PDB entry 4KKP | X-ray diffraction, 2.50 A resolution | chains A and B

[Chain A (and B)]
Name: RbmA protein
Organism: Vibrio cholerae
Notes: chain B of this document is another copy of the same molecule, construct and numbering; everything in this record applies to it too
UniProtKB: C3NSJ9 (C3NSJ9_VIBCJ); numbering as in UniProt (aligned over 31-271)
Sequence (241 residues; numbered 31 to 271; the number before each row is that of its first residue):
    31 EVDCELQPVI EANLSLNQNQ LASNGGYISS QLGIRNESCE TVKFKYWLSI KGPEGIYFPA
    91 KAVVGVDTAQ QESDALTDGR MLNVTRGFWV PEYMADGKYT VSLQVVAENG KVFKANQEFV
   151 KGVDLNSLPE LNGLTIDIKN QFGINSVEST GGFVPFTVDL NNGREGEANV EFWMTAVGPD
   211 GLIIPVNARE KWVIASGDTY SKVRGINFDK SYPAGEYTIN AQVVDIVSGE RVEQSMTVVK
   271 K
Disordered / not traced: 31-38 (chain B: 31-37)
Modified residues: Mse111, Mse124, Mse204, Mse266 (selenomethionine; parent Met)

[Chain A / chain B interface]
Contacting residue pairs (137):
  Lys75(A) - Asp239(B)
  Lys75(A) - Tyr242(B)
  Trp77(A) - Ile213(B)  hydrogen bond (side chain-backbone)
  Trp77(A) - Ile214(B)  hydrophobic
  Trp77(A) - Pro215(B)
  Trp77(A) - Tyr242(B)
  Ser79(A) - Ile213(B)  hydrogen bond (side chain-backbone)
  Ser79(A) - Pro215(B)
  Glu84(A) - Glu84(B)
  Glu84(A) - Gly85(B)
  Glu84(A) - Arg261(B)  hydrogen bond (backbone-side chain)
  Glu84(A) - Glu263(B)
  Gly85(A) - Glu84(B)
  Gly85(A) - Gly85(B)
  Gly85(A) - Gln252(B)  hydrogen bond (backbone-side chain)
  Gly85(A) - Glu263(B)
  Ile86(A) - Arg261(B)
  Tyr87(A) - Trp203(B)  hydrogen bond (backbone-side chain)
  Tyr87(A) - Thr205(B)
  Tyr87(A) - Val207(B)  hydrophobic
  Tyr87(A) - Ile213(B)  hydrophobic
  Tyr87(A) - Gln252(B)
  Phe88(A) - Trp203(B)
  Phe88(A) - Thr205(B)
  Phe88(A) - Arg219(B)
  Pro89(A) - Trp203(B)
  Pro89(A) - Thr205(B)
  Pro89(A) - Pro215(B)  hydrophobic
  Pro89(A) - Asn217(B)
  Pro89(A) - Arg219(B)
  Lys91(A) - Ala218(B)
  Lys91(A) - Arg219(B)  hydrogen bond (backbone-backbone)
  Ala92(A) - Arg219(B)
  Val93(A) - Ala218(B)  hydrophobic
  Val93(A) - Arg219(B)  hydrogen bond (backbone-backbone)
  Val93(A) - Glu220(B)
  Gly95(A) - Glu220(B)
  Val96(A) - Glu220(B)
  Val96(A) - Lys232(B)
  Asp97(A) - Val216(B)
  Asp97(A) - Asn217(B)
  Asp97(A) - Ala218(B)  hydrogen bond (side chain-backbone)
  Asp97(A) - Glu220(B)  hydrogen bond (backbone-side chain)
  Asp97(A) - Lys232(B)  hydrogen bond (backbone-side chain)
  Asp97(A) - Arg234(B)  salt bridge
  Ala99(A) - Arg234(B)  hydrogen bond (backbone-side chain)
  Gln101(A) - Pro215(B)
  Trp119(A) - Arg219(B)  hydrogen bond (backbone-side chain)
  Pro121(A) - Arg219(B)
  Tyr123(A) - Glu201(B)  hydrogen bond
  Tyr123(A) - Trp203(B)
  Tyr123(A) - Val254(B)  hydrophobic
  Tyr123(A) - Gly259(B)
  Mse124(A) - Trp203(B)  hydrophobic
  Gln134(A) - Gly211(B)  hydrogen bond (side chain-backbone)
  Gln134(A) - Leu212(B)
  Gln134(A) - Ile213(B)  hydrogen bond (side chain-backbone)
  Val136(A) - Ser241(B)
  Ala137(A) - Ser241(B)
  Glu138(A) - Ser241(B)
  Gly140(A) - Ser241(B)
  Val142(A) - Leu212(B)  hydrophobic
  Lys144(A) - Asp210(B)  hydrogen bond (side chain-backbone)
  Lys144(A) - Gly211(B)
  Phe183(A) - Gln100(B)
  Glu201(A) - Tyr123(B)  hydrogen bond
  Trp203(A) - Tyr87(B)  hydrogen bond (side chain-backbone)
  Trp203(A) - Phe88(B)
  Trp203(A) - Pro89(B)
  Trp203(A) - Tyr123(B)
  Trp203(A) - Mse124(B)  hydrophobic
  Thr205(A) - Tyr87(B)
  Thr205(A) - Phe88(B)
  Thr205(A) - Pro89(B)
  Val207(A) - Tyr87(B)  hydrophobic
  Asp210(A) - Lys144(B)  hydrogen bond (backbone-side chain)
  Asp210(A) - Glu246(B)
  Gly211(A) - Gln134(B)  hydrogen bond (backbone-side chain)
  Gly211(A) - Lys144(B)
  Gly211(A) - Glu246(B)
  Leu212(A) - Gln134(B)
  Leu212(A) - Val142(B)  hydrophobic
  Ile213(A) - Trp77(B)  hydrogen bond (backbone-side chain)
  Ile213(A) - Ser79(B)  hydrogen bond (backbone-side chain)
  Ile213(A) - Lys81(B)
  Ile213(A) - Tyr87(B)  hydrophobic
  Ile213(A) - Gln134(B)  hydrogen bond (backbone-side chain)
  Ile214(A) - Trp77(B)  hydrophobic
  Pro215(A) - Trp77(B)
  Pro215(A) - Ser79(B)
  Pro215(A) - Pro89(B)  hydrophobic
  Pro215(A) - Gln101(B)
  Asn217(A) - Pro89(B)
  Asn217(A) - Asp97(B)
  Ala218(A) - Pro89(B)  hydrophobic
  Ala218(A) - Lys91(B)
  Ala218(A) - Asp97(B)  hydrogen bond (backbone-side chain)
  Arg219(A) - Phe88(B)
  Arg219(A) - Pro89(B)
  Arg219(A) - Lys91(B)  hydrogen bond (backbone-backbone)
  Arg219(A) - Ala92(B)
  Arg219(A) - Val93(B)  hydrogen bond (backbone-backbone)
  Arg219(A) - Trp119(B)  hydrogen bond (side chain-backbone)
  Arg219(A) - Pro121(B)
  Glu220(A) - Val93(B)
  Glu220(A) - Gly95(B)
  Glu220(A) - Val96(B)
  Glu220(A) - Asp97(B)  hydrogen bond (side chain-backbone)
  Trp222(A) - Gly95(B)
  Trp222(A) - Val96(B)  hydrophobic
  Tyr230(A) - Val96(B)
  Lys232(A) - Val96(B)
  Lys232(A) - Asp97(B)  hydrogen bond (side chain-backbone)
  Arg234(A) - Asp97(B)  salt bridge
  Arg234(A) - Thr98(B)
  Arg234(A) - Ala99(B)  hydrogen bond (side chain-backbone)
  Arg234(A) - Gln100(B)
  Gly235(A) - Gln100(B)  hydrogen bond (backbone-side chain)
  Asn237(A) - Gln100(B)
  Asp239(A) - Lys75(B)
  Ser241(A) - Val136(B)
  Ser241(A) - Ala137(B)
  Ser241(A) - Glu138(B)
  Ser241(A) - Gly140(B)
  Tyr242(A) - Lys75(B)
  Tyr242(A) - Trp77(B)
  Tyr242(A) - Gln101(B)
  Glu246(A) - Asp210(B)
  Glu246(A) - Gly211(B)  hydrogen bond (side chain-backbone)
  Gln252(A) - Gly85(B)
  Gln252(A) - Tyr87(B)
  Val254(A) - Tyr123(B)
  Ile256(A) - Tyr123(B)  hydrophobic
  Gly259(A) - Tyr123(B)
  Arg261(A) - Glu84(B)  hydrogen bond (side chain-backbone)
  Arg261(A) - Ile86(B)
  Glu263(A) - Gly85(B)
Interface residues without a listed pair, chain A (65 interface residues in all): Lys81, Pro83, Thr98, Val216, Ile236, Asn250
Interface residues without a listed pair, chain B (63 interface residues in all): Ile80, Mse204, Trp222, Tyr230, Asn250, Ile256

[In short]
The interface between chain A and chain B involves 65 residues on one side and 63 on the other, with 33
hydrogen bonds and 2 salt bridges. Polar pairs include Asp97(A)-Arg234(B), Trp77(A)-Ile213(B) and
Ser79(A)-Ile213(B).
Both chains are RbmA protein (Vibrio cholerae). Entry 4KKP (Crystal structure of Vibrio cholerae RbmA (crystal
form 2)) was determined by X-ray diffraction together with 4KKQ and 4KKR from the same study.
